Entry 7QNT (X-ray diffraction, 3.21 A resolution); this record covers chain AAA.

== Chain AAA ==
Name: TarM(Se)
From: Staphylococcus epidermidis
Notes: EC 2.4.1.70
Sequence (492 residues; numbered 1 to 492; the number before each row is that of its first residue):
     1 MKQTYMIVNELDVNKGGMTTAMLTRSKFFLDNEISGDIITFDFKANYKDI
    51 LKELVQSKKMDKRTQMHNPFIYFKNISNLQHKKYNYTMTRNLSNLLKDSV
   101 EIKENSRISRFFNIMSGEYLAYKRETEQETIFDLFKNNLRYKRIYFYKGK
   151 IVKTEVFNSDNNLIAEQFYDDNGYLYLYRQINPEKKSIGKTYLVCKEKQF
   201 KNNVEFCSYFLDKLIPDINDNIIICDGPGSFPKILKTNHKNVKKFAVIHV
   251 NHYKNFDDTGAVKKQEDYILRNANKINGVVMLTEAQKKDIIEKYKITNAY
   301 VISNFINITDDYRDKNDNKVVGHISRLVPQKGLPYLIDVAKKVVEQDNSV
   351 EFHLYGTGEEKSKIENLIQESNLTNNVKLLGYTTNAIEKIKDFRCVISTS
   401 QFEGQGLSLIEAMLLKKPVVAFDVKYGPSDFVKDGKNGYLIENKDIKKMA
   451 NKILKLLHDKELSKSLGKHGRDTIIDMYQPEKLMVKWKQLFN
From the paper describing this entry:
  - mutagenesis - G117R: unchanged catalytic activity
  - mutagenesis - R326A, Q330A, K331A: abolished catalytic activity
  - mutagenesis - E10A, K233A, K263A, E403A: decreased catalytic activity

== In short ==
The paper reports that E10A, K233A and K263A, among others, reduce catalytic activity; R326A, Q330A and K331A
abolish catalytic activity; 8 substitutions were tested in all.
Chain AAA is TarM(Se) (Staphylococcus epidermidis); the structure, TarM(Se) native, was determined by X-ray
diffraction (same publication as 8P1X, 8P20, 7QD7 and 7QH9).
